PDB entry 8XPP | X-ray diffraction, 3.00 A resolution | chains A and C of the 3 polymer chains in the assembly

[Chain A]
Name: Genome polyprotein
Organism: Enterovirus A71
Notes: EC 3.4.22.29, 3.6.1.15, 3.4.22.28, 2.7.7.48
UniProtKB: E5RPG3 (E5RPG3_HE71); residues 1-462 here correspond to UniProt positions 1732-2193 (UniProt number = residue number + 1731)
Sequence (468 residues; each row starts with the number of its first residue):
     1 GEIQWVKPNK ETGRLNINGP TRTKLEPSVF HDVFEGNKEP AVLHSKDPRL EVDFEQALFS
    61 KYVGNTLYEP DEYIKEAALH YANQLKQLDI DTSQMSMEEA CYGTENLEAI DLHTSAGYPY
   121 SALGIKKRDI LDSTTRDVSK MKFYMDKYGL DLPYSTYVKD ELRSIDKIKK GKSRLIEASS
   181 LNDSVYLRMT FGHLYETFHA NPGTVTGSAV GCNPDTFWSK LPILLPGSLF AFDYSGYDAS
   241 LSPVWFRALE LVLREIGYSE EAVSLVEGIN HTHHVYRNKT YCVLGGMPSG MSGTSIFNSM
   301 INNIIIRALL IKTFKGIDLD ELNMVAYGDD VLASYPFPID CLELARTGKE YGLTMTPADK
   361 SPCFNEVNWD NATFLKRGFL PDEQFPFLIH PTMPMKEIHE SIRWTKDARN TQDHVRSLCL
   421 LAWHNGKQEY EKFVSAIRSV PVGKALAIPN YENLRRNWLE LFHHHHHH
Unresolved in the structure: 365, 463-468
Differences from the reference sequence: engineered mutation Met291 (Cys2022 in E5RPG3); expression tag (463-468)
Bound ions: Zn2+: His271, His273, Cys282, Glu343

[Chain C]
Molecule: 17-nt RNA strand
Sequence (17 nucleotides; row label = number of the first residue in the row):
   685 UGUUCGACGA CUCUCUX
Unresolved in the structure: 685-692
Modified residues: A1LXS ([(2R,3R,4S,5R)-4-fluoranyl-5-(5-iodanyl-4-methyl-pyrrolo[2,3-d]pyrimidin-7-yl)-3-oxidanyl-oxolan-2-yl]methyl dihydrogen phosphate) at position 701

[How chain A and chain C interact]
Contacting residue pairs - 19 pairs, chain A then chain C:
  Ser295(A) - A1LXS_701(C)  base contact
  Tyr327(A) - A1LXS_701(C)  phosphate contact
  Asp329(A) - A1LXS_701(C)  phosphate contact
  Asp330(A) - A1LXS_701(C)  hydrogen bond to the phosphate
  Leu375(A) - U700(C)  sugar contact
  Leu375(A) - A1LXS_701(C)  sugar contact
  Lys376(A) - U700(C)  salt bridge to the phosphate
  Lys376(A) - A1LXS_701(C)  base contact
  Arg377(A) - U700(C)  sugar contact
  Met393(A) - C699(C)  sugar contact
  Ser401(A) - U698(C)  hydrogen bond to the phosphate
  Ser401(A) - C699(C)  hydrogen bond to the phosphate
  Asn410(A) - C697(C)  sugar contact
  Asp413(A) - C697(C)  sugar contact
  His414(A) - C697(C)  sugar contact
  His414(A) - U698(C)  hydrogen bond to the phosphate
  Ser417(A) - U698(C)  sugar contact
  Leu418(A) - U698(C)  sugar contact
  Leu421(A) - C699(C)  sugar contact
Also at the interface, not in a pair above, chain A (18 interface residues in all): His113, Lys159, Lys406
Also at the interface, not in a pair above, chain C (6 interface residues in all): U696

[Summary]
The interface between chain A and chain C involves 18 residues on one side and 6 on the other; the contacts
include 4 hydrogen bonds and 1 salt bridge. Polar pairs include Asp330(A)-A1LXS_701(C), Ser401(A)-U698(C) and
Ser401(A)-C699(C). His271(A), His273(A), Cys282(A) and Glu343(A) coordinate Zn2+.
Chain A is Genome polyprotein (Enterovirus A71) and chain C is a 17-nt RNA strand; the structure, Crystal
structure of the enterovirus 71 RdRP elongation complex with the nucleoside monophosphate form of compound
..., was determined by X-ray diffraction (same publication as 8XKO and 8XPO).
